6CQL - chains B and C of the 5 polymer chains in the assembly; structure by X-ray diffraction, 2.40 A resolution.

Chain B:
Molecule: HLA class II histocompatibility antigen, DRB1-11 beta chain
From: Homo sapiens
UniProt: P20039 (2B1B_HUMAN); residues 1-190 here correspond to UniProt positions 30-219 (UniProt number = residue number + 29)
Chain sequence (190 residues; each row starts with the number of its first residue):
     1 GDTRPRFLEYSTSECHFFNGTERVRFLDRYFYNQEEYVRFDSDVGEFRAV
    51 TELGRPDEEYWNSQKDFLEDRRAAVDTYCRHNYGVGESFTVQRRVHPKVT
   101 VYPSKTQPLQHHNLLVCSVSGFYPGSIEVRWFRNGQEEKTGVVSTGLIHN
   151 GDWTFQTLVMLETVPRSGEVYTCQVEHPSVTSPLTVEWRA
Disulfide bonds: Cys-15/Cys-79, Cys-117/Cys-173

Chain C:
Molecule: Peptide from Capsid protein p24
UniProt: P04591 (GAG_HV1H2); residues 89-101 here correspond to UniProt positions 299-311 (UniProt number = residue number + 210)
Chain sequence (13 residues; row label = number of the first residue in the row):
    89 RFYKTLRAEQASQ

How chain B and chain C interact:
Contacting residue pairs - 28 pairs, chain B then chain C:
  Ser-13(B) with Leu-94(C)
  Phe-26(B) with Leu-94(C), hydrophobic
  Asp-28(B) with Leu-94(C)
  Pro-56(B) with Ser-100(C)
  Asp-57(B) with Ala-99(C); Ser-100(C), hydrogen bond (side chain-backbone)
  Tyr-60(B) with Gln-98(C); Ser-100(C)
  Trp-61(B) with Glu-97(C); Gln-98(C), hydrogen bond (side chain-backbone)
  Phe-67(B) with Arg-95(C); Glu-97(C)
  Asp-70(B) with Leu-94(C)
  Arg-71(B) with Leu-94(C); Arg-95(C), hydrogen bond (side chain-backbone)
  Tyr-78(B) with Lys-92(C); Leu-94(C), hydrophobic
  His-81(B) with Arg-89(C); Phe-90(C); Lys-92(C)
  Asn-82(B) with Tyr-91(C); Lys-92(C), hydrogen bond (side chain-backbone)
  Gly-84(B) with Arg-89(C), hydrogen bond (backbone-side chain)
  Val-85(B) with Arg-89(C); Phe-90(C); Tyr-91(C), hydrophobic
  Gly-86(B) with Tyr-91(C)
  Phe-89(B) with Tyr-91(C)
Interface residues without a listed pair, chain B (19 interface residues in all): Ala-74, Thr-77
Interface residues without a listed pair, chain C (12 interface residues in all): Thr-93, Ala-96

In short:
19 residues of chain B and 12 residues of chain C are in contact, with 5 hydrogen bonds. Polar contacts
include Asp-57(B)/Ser-100(C), Trp-61(B)/Gln-98(C) and Arg-71(B)/Arg-95(C).
Chain B is HLA class II histocompatibility antigen, DRB1-11 beta chain (Homo sapiens) and chain C is Peptide
from Capsid protein p24; the structure, Crystal structure of F24 TCR -DR11-RQ13 peptide complex, was
determined by X-ray diffraction together with 6CPH, 6CPL, 6CPN, 6CPO, 6CQJ, 6CQN, 6CQQ and 6CQR from the same
study.
